Entry 4Z0G (X-ray diffraction, 1.25 A resolution); this record covers chain A.

[Chain A]
Molecule: Inosine-5'-monophosphate dehydrogenase
Organism: Ashbya gossypii (strain ATCC 10895 / CBS 109.51 / FGSC 9923 / NRRL Y-1056)
Notes: EC 1.1.1.205; engineered mutation(s): The whole Bateman domain (residues 116-235) has been replaced by the sequence stretch "SQDG"
UniProt: Q756Z6 (Q756Z6_ASHGO); residue numbers follow UniProt; this construct covers 1-118, 236-522
Sequence (413 residues; each row starts with the number of its first residue; note: 112 numbers in that range are skipped by the numbering (no residue carries them; nothing is unmodelled there); numbers below 1 keep their minus sign (Gly-2 is residue -2)):
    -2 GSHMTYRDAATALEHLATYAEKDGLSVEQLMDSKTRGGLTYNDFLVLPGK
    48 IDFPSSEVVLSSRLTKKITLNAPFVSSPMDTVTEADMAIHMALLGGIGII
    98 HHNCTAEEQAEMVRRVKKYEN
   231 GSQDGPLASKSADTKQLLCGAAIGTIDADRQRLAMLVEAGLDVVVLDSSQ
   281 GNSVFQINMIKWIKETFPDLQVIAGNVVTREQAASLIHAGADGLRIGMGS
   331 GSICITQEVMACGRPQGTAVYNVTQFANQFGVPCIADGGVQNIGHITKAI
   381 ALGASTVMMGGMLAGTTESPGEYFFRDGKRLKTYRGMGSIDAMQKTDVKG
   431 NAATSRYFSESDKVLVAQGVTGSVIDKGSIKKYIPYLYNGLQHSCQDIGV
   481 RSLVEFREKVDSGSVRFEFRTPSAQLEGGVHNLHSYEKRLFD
Unresolved in the structure: -2 to 1, 30-32, 231-233, 407, 426-443
Construct notes: expression tag (-2 to 0); linker (232-235)
Metal / ion sites: K+: Gly329, Gly331, Cys334, Glu507, Gly508, Gly509
Ligand contacts:
  - guanosine-5'-monophosphate (5GP), molecule 1: Ile48, Asp49, Phe50, Pro51, Ser52, Ile256, Ser283, Val284, Phe285, His473, Gln476
  - guanosine-5'-monophosphate (5GP), molecule 2: Ser74, Met76, Ser279, Asn306, Arg325, Ser330, Gly331, Ser332, Ile333, Cys334, Thr336, Asp367, Gly368, Gly369, Val370, Met388, Met389, Gly390, Gly391, Tyr414, Gly416, Met417, Gly418, Ser419, Gln448, Gly449, His511
What the authors report for this chain:
  - mutagenesis - D456R: decreased catalytic activity

[In short]
Chain A binds guanosine-5'-monophosphate. The K+ site is built by Gly329, Gly331, Cys334, Glu507, Gly508 and
Gly509. The paper reports that D456R reduces catalytic activity.
Chain A is Inosine-5'-monophosphate dehydrogenase (Ashbya gossypii (strain ATCC 10895 / CBS 109.51 / FGSC 9923
/ NRRL Y-1056)); the structure, Structure of the IMPDH from Ashbya gossypii bound to GMP, was determined by
X-ray diffraction.
